Entry 8J62 (electron microscopy, 2.50 A resolution); this record covers chains A and E of the 12 polymer chains in the assembly.

== Chain A ==
Name: APOBEC3G
Organism: Homo sapiens
Chain sequence (371 residues; row label = number of the first residue in the row; numbers below 1 keep their minus sign (Gly-3 is residue -3)):
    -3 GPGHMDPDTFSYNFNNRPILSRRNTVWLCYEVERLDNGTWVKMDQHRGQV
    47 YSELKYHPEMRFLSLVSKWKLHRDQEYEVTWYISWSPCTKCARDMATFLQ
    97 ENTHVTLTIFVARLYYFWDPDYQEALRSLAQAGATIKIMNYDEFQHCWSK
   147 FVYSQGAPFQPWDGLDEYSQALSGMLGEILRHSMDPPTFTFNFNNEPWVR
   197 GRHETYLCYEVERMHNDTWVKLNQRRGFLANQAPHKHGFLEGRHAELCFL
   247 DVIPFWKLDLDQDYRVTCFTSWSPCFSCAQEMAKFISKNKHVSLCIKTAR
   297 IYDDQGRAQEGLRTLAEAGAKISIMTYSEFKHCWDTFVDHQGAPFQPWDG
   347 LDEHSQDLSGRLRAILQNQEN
Not modelled in the structure: -3 to -2, 179-367
Bound ions: Zn2+: His53, Cys84, Cys87

== Chain E ==
Name: Viral infectivity factor
Organism: Human immunodeficiency virus 1
Chain sequence (150 residues; numbered -11 to 176; 38 numbers in that range are skipped by the numbering (no residue carries them; nothing is unmodelled there); the number before each row is that of its first residue; numbers below 1 keep their minus sign (Met-11 is residue -11)):
   -11 MGHHHHHHSQDPMENRWQVMIVWQVDRMRINTWKRLVKHHMYISRKAKDW
    39 FYRHHYESTNPKISSEVHIPLGDAKLVITTYWGLHTGERDWHLGQGVSIE
    89 WRKKRYSTQVDPDLADQLIHLHY
   150 FDEASEGSQIKPPLPSVRKLTEDRWNK
Not modelled in the structure: -11 to 7, 75-79, 150-160, 173-176

== Interface between chain A and chain E ==
Pairs across the interface (12; chain A residue first):
  Thr85(A) - Arg15(E)
  Trp114(A) - His43(E)  hydrogen bond
  Trp114(A) - Trp70(E)
  Asp115(A) - Arg15(E)  salt bridge
  Asp115(A) - Trp70(E)
  Pro116(A) - Trp70(E)
  Pro116(A) - Leu81(E)
  Asp117(A) - Arg15(E)  salt bridge
  Asp117(A) - Leu81(E)
  Asp117(A) - Gln83(E)
  Tyr118(A) - Arg15(E)
  Glu120(A) - Leu81(E)
Also at the interface, not in a pair above, chain E (6 interface residues in all): Gly71

== Summary ==
The interface between chain A and chain E involves 7 residues on one side and 6 on the other, with 1 hydrogen
bond and 2 salt bridges. Polar contacts include Asp115(A)-Arg15(E), Asp117(A)-Arg15(E) and Trp114(A)-His43(E).
The Zn2+ site is built by His53(A), Cys84(A) and Cys87(A).
Chain A is APOBEC3G (Homo sapiens) and chain E is Viral infectivity factor (Human immunodeficiency virus 1);
the structure, Cryo-EM structure of APOBEC3G-Vif complex, was determined by electron microscopy, deposited
together with 8H0I.
